PDB entry 6EVX | electron microscopy, 4.20 A resolution (low resolution: residue-level contacts below are approximate; hydrogen-bond / salt-bridge calls are withheld) | chains I and C of the 12 polymer chains in the assembly

# Chain I
Molecule: Tubulin beta chain
Organism: Sus scrofa
UniProt: P02554 (TBB_PIG); residue numbers follow UniProt; this construct covers 1-445
Chain sequence (445 residues; numbered 1 to 445; the number before each row is that of its first residue):
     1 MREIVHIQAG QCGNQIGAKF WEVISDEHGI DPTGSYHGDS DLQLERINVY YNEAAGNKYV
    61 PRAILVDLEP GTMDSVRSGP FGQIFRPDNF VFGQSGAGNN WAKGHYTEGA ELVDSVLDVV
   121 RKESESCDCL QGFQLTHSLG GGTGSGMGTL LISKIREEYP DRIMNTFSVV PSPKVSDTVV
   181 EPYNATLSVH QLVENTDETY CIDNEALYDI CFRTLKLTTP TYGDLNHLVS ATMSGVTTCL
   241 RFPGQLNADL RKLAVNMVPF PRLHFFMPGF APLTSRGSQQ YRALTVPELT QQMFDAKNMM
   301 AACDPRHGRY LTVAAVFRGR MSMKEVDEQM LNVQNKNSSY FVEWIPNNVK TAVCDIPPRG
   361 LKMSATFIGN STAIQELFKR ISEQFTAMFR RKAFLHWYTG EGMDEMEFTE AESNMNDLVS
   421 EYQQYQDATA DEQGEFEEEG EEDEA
Not modelled in the structure: 430-445
Small-molecule neighbours: GDP (guanosine-5'-diphosphate): G10, Q11, C12, Q15, A97, S138, G141, G142, T143, G144, V169, D177, T178, N204, Y222, N226
Swiss-Prot annotation at these positions:
  - motif: M1 to I4 (MREI motif)
  - binding site (GTP): Q11, E69, S138, G142, T143, G144, N204, N226
  - binding site (Mg(2+)): E69
  - modified residue: S40 (Phosphoserine), K58 (N6-acetyllysine), S172 (Phosphoserine), T285 (Phosphothreonine), T290 (Phosphothreonine), R318 (Omega-N-methylarginine), E438 (5-glutamyl polyglutamate)
  - cross-link (Glycyl lysine isopeptide (Lys-Gly)): K58 (interchain with G-Cter in ubiquitin), K324 (interchain with G-Cter in ubiquitin)
  - natural variant: H37 (H37V: In 2nd form), N48 (N48S: In 2nd form), A55 to N57 (sequence variant, change not given here; In 2nd form), S275 (S275A: In 2nd form)

# Chain C
Molecule: Tubulin alpha-1B chain
Organism: Sus scrofa
UniProt: Q2XVP4 (TBA1B_PIG); residues 1-451 here = UniProt positions 1-451
Chain sequence (451 residues; row label = number of the first residue in the row):
     1 MRECISIHVG QAGVQIGNAC WELYCLEHGI QPDGQMPSDK TIGGGDDSFN TFFSETGAGK
    61 HVPRAVFVDL EPTVIDEVRT GTYRQLFHPE QLITGKEDAA NNYARGHYTI GKEIIDLVLD
   121 RIRKLADQCT GLQGFLVFHS FGGGTGSGFT SLLMERLSVD YGKKSKLEFS IYPAPQVSTA
   181 VVEPYNSILT THTTLEHSDC AFMVDNEAIY DICRRNLDIE RPTYTNLNRL ISQIVSSITA
   241 SLRFDGALNV DLTEFQTNLV PYPRIHFPLA TYAPVISAEK AYHEQLSVAE ITNACFEPAN
   301 QMVKCDPRHG KYMACCLLYR GDVVPKDVNA AIATIKTKRS IQFVDWCPTG FKVGINYQPP
   361 TVVPGGDLAK VQRAVCMLSN TTAIAEAWAR LDHKFDLMYA KRAFVHWYVG EGMEEGEFSE
   421 AREDMAALEK DYEEVGVDSV EGEGEEEGEE Y
Not modelled in the structure: 38-46, 442-451
Metal / ion sites: Mg2+: E71 (together with GTP)
Small-molecule neighbours: GTP: G10, Q11, A12, Q15, I16, D69, E71, D98, A99, A100, N101, S140, G143, G144, T145, G146, T179, E183, N206, Y224, L227, N228, I231
Swiss-Prot annotation at these positions:
  - motif: M1 to C4 (MREC motif)
  - active site: E254
  - binding site (GTP): G10, Q11, A12, Q15, E71, A99, S140, G143, G144, T145, G146, T179, E183, N206, Y224, N228, L252
  - binding site (Mg(2+)): E71
  - site: Y451 (Involved in polymerization)
  - modified residue: K40 (N6,N6,N6-trimethyllysine), S48 (Phosphoserine), S232 (Phosphoserine), Y282 (3'-nitrotyrosine), R339 (Omega-N-methylarginine), S439 (Phosphoserine), E443 (5-glutamyl polyglutamate), E445 (5-glutamyl polyglutamate), Y451 (3'-nitrotyrosine)
  - cross-link (Glycyl lysine isopeptide (Lys-Gly)): K326 (interchain with G-Cter in ubiquitin), K370 (interchain with G-Cter in ubiquitin)

# How chain I and chain C interact
Residue-residue contacts - 72 pairs, chain I then chain C:
  R2(I) - P72(C)
  R2(I) - T73(C)
  R2(I) - K96(C)
  R2(I) - D98(C)
  E45(I) - E77(C)
  R46(I) - P72(C)
  R46(I) - T73(C)
  R46(I) - D76(C)
  D128(I) - K96(C)
  C129(I) - K96(C)
  C129(I) - E97(C)
  L130(I) - E97(C)
  R162(I) - E97(C)
  P243(I) - E77(C)
  G244(I) - Q11(C)
  G244(I) - Q15(C)
  Q245(I) - Q11(C)
  Q245(I) - Q15(C)
  Q245(I) - Y224(C)
  L246(I) - Q11(C)
  N247(I) - Q11(C)
  N247(I) - E71(C)
  N247(I) - T73(C)
  D249(I) - D98(C)
  D249(I) - A100(C)
  R251(I) - A100(C)
  R251(I) - R105(C)
  K252(I) - A100(C)
  K252(I) - N101(C)
  A254(I) - W407(C)
  V255(I) - N101(C)
  V255(I) - F404(C)
  V255(I) - W407(C)
  N256(I) - N101(C)
  N256(I) - V181(C)
  N256(I) - V182(C)
  N256(I) - F404(C)
  V258(I) - F404(C)
  V258(I) - H406(C)
  V258(I) - W407(C)
  P259(I) - A403(C)
  P259(I) - F404(C)
  P259(I) - H406(C)
  F260(I) - K401(C)
  F260(I) - R402(C)
  F260(I) - A403(C)
  F260(I) - H406(C)
  P261(I) - H406(C)
  S322(I) - R221(C)
  S322(I) - P222(C)
  M323(I) - Y210(C)
  M323(I) - P222(C)
  M323(I) - Y224(C)
  K324(I) - R214(C)
  K324(I) - E220(C)
  K324(I) - P222(C)
  E325(I) - R221(C)
  L331(I) - Q176(C)
  W344(I) - L397(C)
  W344(I) - M398(C)
  W344(I) - K401(C)
  W344(I) - A403(C)
  I345(I) - M398(C)
  I345(I) - F404(C)
  P346(I) - K394(C)
  P346(I) - M398(C)
  N347(I) - S178(C)
  N347(I) - K394(C)
  V349(I) - S178(C)
  V349(I) - T179(C)
  K350(I) - T179(C)
  T351(I) - T179(C)
Also at the interface, not in a pair above, chain I (42 interface residues in all): M1, M257, T312, D327, E343, N348, A428, T429
Also at the interface, not in a pair above, chain C (39 interface residues in all): V74, P175, V177, A180, T223, V405

# Overview
Chain I and chain C form an interface of 42 and 39 residues respectively. Bound to chain I: GDP. Chain C binds
GTP. From UniProt: 8 GTP-binding residues and Mg2+-binding residue E69(I) on chain I; active-site residue
E254(C) and 17 GTP-binding residues on chain C.
Chain I is Tubulin beta chain and chain C is Tubulin alpha-1B chain, both from Sus scrofa; the structure,
Cryo-EM structure of GDP.Pi-microtubule rapidly co-polymerised with doublecortin, was determined by electron
microscopy (same publication as 6EVW, 6EVY, 6EVZ and 6EW0).
